8UY3 - chains A and J of the 3 polymer chains in the assembly; structure by X-ray diffraction, 3.20 A resolution.

# Chain A
Protein: Protein fem-1 homolog B
From: Mus musculus
Reference sequence: Q9Z2G0 (FEM1B_MOUSE); residues 1-377 here = UniProt positions 1-377
Amino-acid sequence (381 residues; numbered -3 to 377; the number before each row is that of its first residue; numbers below 1 keep their minus sign (Ser-3 is residue -3)):
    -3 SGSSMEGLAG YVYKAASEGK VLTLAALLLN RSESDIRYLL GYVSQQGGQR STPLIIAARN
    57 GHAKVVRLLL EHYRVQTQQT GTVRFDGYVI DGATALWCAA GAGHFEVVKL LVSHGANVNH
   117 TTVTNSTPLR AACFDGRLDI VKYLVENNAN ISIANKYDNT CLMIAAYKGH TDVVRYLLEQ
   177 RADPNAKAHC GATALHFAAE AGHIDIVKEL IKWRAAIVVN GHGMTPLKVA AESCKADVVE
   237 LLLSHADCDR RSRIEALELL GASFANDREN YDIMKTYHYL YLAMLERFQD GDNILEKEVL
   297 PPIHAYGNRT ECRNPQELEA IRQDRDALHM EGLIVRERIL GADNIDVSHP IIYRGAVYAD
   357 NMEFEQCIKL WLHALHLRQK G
Not modelled in the structure: -3 to -2, 376-377
Construct notes: expression tag (-3 to 0)
Metal / ion sites: Zn2+ site 1: His185 (shared with 3 residues of chain E); Zn2+ site 2: Cys186, His218 (shared with 2 residues of chain E)
Curated features (UniProtKB/Swiss-Prot):
  - binding site (Zn(2+)): His185, Cys186, His218
  - site: Asp342, Val343 (Cleavage)

# Chain J
Protein: Mitochondrial import receptor subunit TOM20 homolog
From: Homo sapiens
Reference sequence: Q15388 (TOM20_HUMAN); residue numbers follow UniProt; this construct covers 62-127
Amino-acid sequence (66 residues; row label = number of the first residue in the row):
    62 DAEAVQKFFL EEIQLGEELL AQGEYEKGVD HLTNAIAVCG QPQQLLQVLQ QTLPPPVFQM
   122 LLTKLP
Curated features (UniProtKB/Swiss-Prot):
  - cross-link: Lys68 (Glycyl lysine isopeptide (Lys-Gly) (interchain with G-Cter in ubiquitin))

# How chain A and chain J interact
Pairs across the interface (20; chain A residue first):
  Lys16(A) - Glu78(J)
  Val17(A) - Glu78(J)  hydrogen bond (backbone-side chain)
  Val17(A) - Thr113(J)
  Leu18(A) - Ile74(J)
  Leu18(A) - Glu78(J)  hydrogen bond (backbone-side chain)
  Leu18(A) - Leu110(J)  hydrophobic
  Leu18(A) - Thr113(J)
  Thr19(A) - Ile74(J)
  Thr19(A) - Gln75(J)
  Thr19(A) - Glu78(J)  hydrogen bond (backbone-side chain)
  Ala22(A) - Phe70(J)  hydrophobic
  Ala22(A) - Ile74(J)  hydrophobic
  Leu23(A) - Leu71(J)  hydrophobic
  Leu25(A) - Phe70(J)  hydrophobic
  Leu25(A) - Cys100(J)  hydrophobic
  Asn26(A) - Gln102(J)
  Asn26(A) - Gln105(J)
  His68(A) - Gln108(J)
  His68(A) - Val109(J)
  His68(A) - Gln112(J)
Other interface residues (no listed pair), chain A (15 interface residues in all): Leu4, Tyr7, Ala21, Arg27, Lys60, Leu64
Other interface residues (no listed pair), chain J (18 interface residues in all): Gln67, Lys68, Leu81, Leu93, Leu106

# Summary
15 residues of chain A face 18 of chain J across their interface, with 3 hydrogen bonds. Polar pairs include
Val17(A)-Glu78(J), Leu18(A)-Glu78(J) and Thr19(A)-Glu78(J). The Zn2+ site 2 is built by Cys186(A) and
His218(A). UniProt lists 3 Zn2+-binding residues on chain A.
Here chain A is Protein fem-1 homolog B (Mus musculus) and chain J is Mitochondrial import receptor subunit
TOM20 homolog (Homo sapiens). Entry 8UY3 (Fem1B with FNIP1 and Tom20 fragment) was determined by X-ray
diffraction.
